PDB entry 8WYI | electron microscopy, 3.90 A resolution | chains a and m of the 8 polymer chains in the assembly

# Chain a
Name: T-cell surface glycoprotein CD3 zeta chain
Organism: Homo sapiens
Reference sequence: P20963 (CD3Z_HUMAN); residues 1-164 here = UniProt positions 1-164
Sequence (195 residues; numbered 1 to 195; the number before each row is that of its first residue):
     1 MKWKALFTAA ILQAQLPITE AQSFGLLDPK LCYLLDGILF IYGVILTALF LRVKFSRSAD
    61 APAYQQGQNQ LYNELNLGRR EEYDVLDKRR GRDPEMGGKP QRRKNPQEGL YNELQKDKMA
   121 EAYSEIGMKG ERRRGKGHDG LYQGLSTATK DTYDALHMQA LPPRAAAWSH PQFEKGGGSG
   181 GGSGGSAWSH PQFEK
Disordered / not traced: 1-25, 56-195
Differences from the reference sequence: expression tag (165-195)
Curated features (UniProtKB/Swiss-Prot):
  - modified residue: Ser58 (Phosphoserine), Tyr64 (Phosphotyrosine), Tyr72 (Phosphotyrosine), Tyr83 (Phosphotyrosine), Tyr111 (Phosphotyrosine), Tyr123 (Phosphotyrosine), Tyr142 (Phosphotyrosine), Tyr153 (Phosphotyrosine)
  - mutagenesis: Asp36 (D36E/L/V: Decreases cell surface expression of IgG Fc receptor complex)

# Chain m
Name: Signal peptide, flag tag, T cell receptor delta variable 2, T cell receptor delta constant, T cell receptor alpha chain constant
Organism: Homo sapiens
Reference sequence: chimeric construct of A0JD36, B7Z8K6, P01848: residues 20-115 from A0JD36 (TRDV2_HUMAN) positions 20-115 (same numbers); residues 140-272 from B7Z8K6 positions 1-133 (UniProt number = residue number - 139); residues 273-292 from P01848 positions 121-140 (UniProt number = residue number - 152)
Sequence (310 residues; each row starts with the number of its first residue; numbers below 1 keep their minus sign (Met-17 is residue -17)):
   -17 MDMRVPAQLL GLLLLWLSGA RCMDYKDDDD KGGSETGAIE LVPEHQTVPV SIGVPATLRC
    43 SMKGEAIGNY YINWYRKTQG NTMTFIYREK DIYGPGFKDN FQGDIDIAKN LAVLKILAPS
   103 ERDEGSYYCA CDTLGMGGEY TDKLIFGKGT RVTVEPRSQP HTKPSVFVMK NGTNVACLVK
   163 EFYPKDIRIN LVSSKKITEF DPAIVISPSG KYNAVKLGKY EDSNSVTCSV QHDNKTVHST
   223 DFEVKTDSTD HVKPKETENT KQPSKSCHKP KAIVHTEKVN MMSLTVLGLR ILLLKVAGFN
   283 LLMTLRLWSS
Disordered / not traced: -17 to 255
Differences from the reference sequence: linker (116-139)
Curated features (UniProtKB/Swiss-Prot):
  - glycosylation (N-linked (GlcNAc...) asparagine): Asn153, Asn216

# Chain a / chain m interface
Residue-residue contacts (11):
  Leu26(a) - Thr258(m)
  Leu26(a) - Val261(m)  hydrophobic
  Leu26(a) - Asn262(m)
  Leu27(a) - Asn262(m)
  Leu27(a) - Ser265(m)
  Asp28(a) - Ser265(m)  hydrogen bond
  Leu31(a) - Ser265(m)
  Leu31(a) - Leu269(m)  hydrophobic
  Cys32(a) - Arg272(m)
  Leu35(a) - Leu269(m)  hydrophobic
  Leu35(a) - Arg272(m)
Other interface residues (no listed pair), chain a (7 interface residues in all): Asp36

# Summary
The interface between chain a and chain m involves 7 residues on one side and 6 on the other; the contacts
include 1 hydrogen bond. Its one hydrogen-bonded contact is Asp28(a)-Ser265(m). Curated annotation (UniProt)
lists one mutagenesis site on chain a.
Here chain a is T-cell surface glycoprotein CD3 zeta chain and chain m is Signal peptide, flag tag, T cell
receptor delta variable 2, T cell receptor delta constant, T cell receptor alpha chain constant, both from
Homo sapiens. Entry 8WYI (T cell receptor delta 2 gamma 9 with TCRD TM domain chimera of TRAC) was determined
by electron microscopy, deposited together with 8JBV, 8JC0, 8JCB, 8WXE, 8WY0 and 8YC0.
